7U0H - chains 1 and L of the 49 polymer chains in the assembly; structure by electron microscopy, 2.76 A resolution.

== Chain 1 ==
Molecule: 25S rRNA
From: Saccharomyces cerevisiae BY4741
Sequence (3396 nucleotides; row label = number of the first residue in the row):
     1 GUUUGACCUC AAAUCAGGUA GGAGUACCCG CUGAACUUAA GCAUAUCAAU AAGCGGAGGA
    61 AAAGAAACCA ACCGGGAUUG CCUUAGUAAC GGCGAGUGAA GCGGCAAAAG CUCAAAUUUG
   121 AAAUCUGGUA CCUUCGGUGC CCGAGUUGUA AUUUGGAGAG GGCAACUUUG GGGCCGUUCC
   181 UUGUCUAUGU UCCUUGGAAC AGGACGUCAU AGAGGGUGAG AAUCCCGUGU GGCGAGGAGU
   241 GCGGUUCUUU GUAAAGUGCC UUCGAAGAGU CGAGUUGUUU GGGAAUGCAG CUCUAAGUGG
   301 GUGGUAAAUU CCAUCUAAAG CUAAAUAUUG GCGAGAGACC GAUAGCGAAC AAGUACAGUG
   361 AUGGAAAGAU GAAAAGAACU UUGAAAAGAG AGUGAAAAAG UACGUGAAAU UGUUGAAAGG
   421 GAAGGGCAUU UGAUCAGACA UGGUGUUUUG UGCCCUCUGC UCCUUGUGGG UAGGGGAAUC
   481 UCGCAUUUCA CUGGGCCAGC AUCAGUUUUG GUGGCAGGAU AAAUCCAUAG GAAUGUAGCU
   541 UGCCUCGGUA AGUAUUAUAG CCUGUGGGAA UACUGCCAGC UGGGACUGAG GACUGCGACG
   601 UAAGUCAAGG AUGCUGGCAU AAUGGUUAUA UGCCGCCCGU CUUGAAACAC GGACCAAGGA
   661 GUCUAACGUC UAUGCGAGUG UUUGGGUGUA AAACCCAUAC GCGUAAUGAA AGUGAACGUA
   721 GGUUGGGGCC UCGCAAGAGG UGCACAAUCG ACCGAUCCUG AUGUCUUCGG AUGGAUUUGA
   781 GUAAGAGCAU AGCUGUUGGG ACCCGAAAGA UGGUGAACUA UGCCUGAAUA GGGUGAAGCC
   841 AGAGGAAACU CUGGUGGAGG CUCGUAGCGG UUCUGACGUG CAAAUCGAUC GUCGAAUUUG
   901 GGUAUAGGGG CGAAAGACUA AUCGAACCAU CUAGUAGCUG GUUCCUGCCG AAGUUUCCCU
   961 CAGGAUAGCA GAAGCUCGUA UCAGUUUUAU GAGGUAAAGC GAAUGAUUAG AGGUUCCGGG
  1021 GUCGAAAUGA CCUUGACCUA UUCUCAAACU UUAAAUAUGU AAGAAGUCCU UGUUACUUAA
  1081 UUGAACGUGG ACAUUUGAAU GAAGAGCUUU UAGUGGGCCA UUUUUGGUAA GCAGAACUGG
  1141 CGAUGCGGGA UGAACCGAAC GUAGAGUUAA GGUGCCGGAA UACACGCUCA UCAGACACCA
  1201 CAAAAGGUGU UAGUUCAUCU AGACAGCCGG ACGGUGGCCA UGGAAGUCGG AAUCCGCUAA
  1261 GGAGUGUGUA ACAACUCACC GGCCGAAUGA ACUAGCCCUG AAAAUGGAUG GCGCUCAAGC
  1321 GUGUUACCUA UACUCUACCG UCAGGGUUGA UAUGAUGCCC UGACGAGUAG GCAGGCGUGG
  1381 AGGUCAGUGA CGAAGCCUAG ACCGUAAGGU CGGGUCGAAC GGCCUCUAGU GCAGAUCUUG
  1441 GUGGUAGUAG CAAAUAUUCA AAUGAGAACU UUGAAGACUG AAGUGGGGAA AGGUUCCACG
  1501 UCAACAGCAG UUGGACGUGG GUUAGUCGAU CCUAAGAGAU GGGGAAGCUC CGUUUCAAAG
  1561 GCCUGAUUUU AUGCAGGCCA CCAUCGAAAG GGAAUCCGGU UAAGAUUCCG GAACCUGGAU
  1621 AUGGAUUCUU CACGGUAACG UAACUGAAUG UGGAGACGUC GGCGCGAGCC CUGGGAGGAG
  1681 UUAUCUUUUC UUCUUAACAG CUUAUCACCC CGGAAUUGGU UUAUCCGGAG AUGGGGUCUU
  1741 AUGGCUGGAA GAGGCCAGCA CCUUUGCUGG CUCCGGUGCG CUUGUGACGG CCCGUGAAAA
  1801 UCCACAGGAA GGAAUAGUUU UCAUGCCAGG UCGUACUGAU AACCGCAGCA GGUCUCCAAG
  1861 GUGAACAGCC UCUAGUUGAU AGAAUAAUGU AGAUAAGGGA AGUCGGCAAA AUAGAUCCGU
  1921 AACUUCGGGA UAAGGAUUGG CUCUAAGGGU CGGGUAGUGA GGGCCUUGGU CAGACGCAGC
  1981 GGGCGUGCUU GUGGACUGCU UGGUGGGGCU UGCUCUGCUA GGCGGACUAC UUGCGUGCCU
  2041 UGUUGUAGAC GGCCUUGGUA GGUCUCUUGU AGACCGUCGC UUGCUACAAU UAACGAUCAA
  2101 CUUAGAACUG GUACGGACAA GGGGAAUCUG ACUGUCUAAU UAAAACAUAG CAUUGCGAUG
  2161 GUCAGAAAGU GAUGUUGACG CAAUGUGAUU UCUGCCCAGU GCUCUGAAUG UCAAAGUGAA
  2221 GAAAUUCAAC CAAGCGCGGG UAAACGGCGG GAGUAACUAU GACUCUCUUA AGGUAGCCAA
  2281 AUGCCUCGUC AUCUAAUUAG UGACGCGCAU GAAUGGAUUA ACGAGAUUCC CACUGUCCCU
  2341 AUCUACUAUC UAGCGAAACC ACAGCCAAGG GAACGGGCUU GGCAGAAUCA GCGGGGAAAG
  2401 AAGACCCUGU UGAGCUUGAC UCUAGUUUGA CAUUGUGAAG AGACAUAGAG GGUGUAGAAU
  2461 AAGUGGGAGC UUCGGCGCCA GUGAAAUACC ACUACCUUUA UAGUUUCUUU ACUUAUUCAA
  2521 UGAAGCGGAG CUGGAAUUCA UUUUCCACGU UCUAGCAUUC AAGGUCCCAU UCGGGGCUGA
  2581 UCCGGGUUGA AGACAUUGUC AGGUGGGGAG UUUGGCUGGG GCGGCACAUC UGUUAAACGA
  2641 UAACGCAGAU GUCCUAAGGG GGGCUCAUGG AGAACAGAAA UCUCCAGUAG AACAAAAGGG
  2701 UAAAAGCCCC CUUGAUUUUG AUUUUCAGUG UGAAUACAAA CCAUGAAAGU GUGGCCUAUC
  2761 GAUCCUUUAG UCCCUCGGAA UUUGAGGCUA GAGGUGCCAG AAAAGUUACC ACAGGGAUAA
  2821 CUGGCUUGUG GCAGUCAAGC GUUCAUAGCG ACAUUGCUUU UUGAUUCUUC GAUGUCGGCU
  2881 CUUCCUAUCA UACCGAAGCA GAAUUCGGUA AGCGUUGGAU UGUUCACCCA CUAAUAGGGA
  2941 ACGUGAGCUG GGUUUAGACC GUCGUGAGAC AGGUUAGUUU UACCCUACUG AUGAAUGUUA
  3001 CCGCAAUAGU AAUUGAACUU AGUACGAGAG GAACAGUUCA UUCGGAUAAU UGGUUUUUGC
  3061 GGCUGUCUGA UCAGGCAUUG CCGCGAAGCU ACCAUCCGCU GGAUUAUGGC UGAACGCCUC
  3121 UAAGUCAGAA UCCAUGCUAG AACGCGGUGA UUUCUUUGCU CCACACAAUA UAGAUGGAUA
  3181 CGAAUAAGGC GUCCUUGUGG CGUCGCUGAA CCAUAGCAGG CUAGCAACGG UGCACUUGGC
  3241 GGAAAGGCCU UGGGUGCUUG CUGGCGAAUU GCAAUGUCAU UUUGCGUGGG GAUAAAUCAU
  3301 UUGUAUACGA CUUAGAUGUA CAACGGGGUA UUGUAAGCAG UAGAGUAGCC UUGUUGUUAC
  3361 GAUCUGCUGA GAUUAAGCCU UUGUUGUCUG AUUUGU
Not modelled in the structure: 1004-1046, 1063-1097, 1350-1353, 1977-2045, 2060-2075, 2193-2315, 2397-2404, 2418-2766, 2792-2802, 2867-2870, 2942-2946, 2951-2956, 2981

== Chain L ==
Protein: 60S ribosomal protein L13-A
From: Saccharomyces cerevisiae BY4741
UniProt: Q12690 (RL13A_YEAST); numbering as in UniProt (aligned over 1-199)
Chain sequence (199 residues; row label = number of the first residue in the row):
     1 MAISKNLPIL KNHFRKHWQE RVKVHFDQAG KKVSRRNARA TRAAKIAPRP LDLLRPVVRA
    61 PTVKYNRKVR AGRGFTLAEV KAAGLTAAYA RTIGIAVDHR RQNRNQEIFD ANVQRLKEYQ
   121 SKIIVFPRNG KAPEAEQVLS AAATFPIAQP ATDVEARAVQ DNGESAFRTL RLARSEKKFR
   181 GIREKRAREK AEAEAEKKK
Not modelled in the structure: 1-12, 195-199

== Interface between chain 1 and chain L ==
Contacting residue pairs (109; chain 1 residue first):
  U37(1) with His-17(L), hydrogen bond to the base
  U38(1) with Arg-15(L), sugar contact; His-17(L), sugar contact
  U46(1) with His-17(L), hydrogen bond to the sugar; Trp-18(L), sugar contact
  C47(1) with His-17(L), sugar contact; Trp-18(L), sugar contact
  A65(1) with Arg-73(L), base contact; Arg-100(L), hydrogen bond to the phosphate
  A66(1) with His-99(L), salt bridge to the phosphate; Arg-100(L), salt bridge to the phosphate
  A71(1) with Thr-62(L), phosphate contact
  C72(1) with Pro-61(L), base contact; Thr-62(L), hydrogen bond to the base; Val-63(L), sugar contact; Asn-66(L), hydrogen bond to the phosphate
  C73(1) with Arg-59(L), hydrogen bond to the base; Asn-66(L), hydrogen bond to the base; Arg-67(L), base contact; Asn-105(L), base contact
  G74(1) with Arg-59(L), hydrogen bond to the sugar; Ala-60(L), sugar contact; Pro-61(L), sugar contact; Arg-104(L), salt bridge to the phosphate; Asn-105(L), phosphate contact
  G75(1) with Val-58(L), sugar contact; Arg-59(L), phosphate contact; Arg-70(L), hydrogen bond to the sugar; Gln-102(L), phosphate contact
  G76(1) with Arg-70(L), salt bridge to the phosphate; Gly-72(L), phosphate contact; Arg-73(L), hydrogen bond to the phosphate; Asp-98(L), hydrogen bond to the sugar; Arg-100(L), hydrogen bond to the sugar; Arg-101(L), base contact; Gln-102(L), base contact
  A77(1) with Arg-73(L), salt bridge to the phosphate; Arg-100(L), sugar contact
  A95(1) with His-13(L), hydrogen bond to the base
  G96(1) with Phe-14(L), hydrogen bond to the sugar
  U97(1) with Phe-14(L), sugar contact; Lys-16(L), phosphate contact
  C102(1) with Pro-61(L), sugar contact; Thr-62(L), hydrogen bond to the sugar; Tyr-65(L), base contact
  G103(1) with Ala-60(L), phosphate contact; Pro-61(L), phosphate contact; Tyr-65(L), sugar contact; Arg-70(L), salt bridge to the phosphate
  G104(1) with Arg-70(L), phosphate contact
  A106(1) with Arg-35(L), sugar contact; Arg-39(L), phosphate contact
  A107(1) with Arg-39(L), salt bridge to the phosphate
  A108(1) with Arg-42(L), salt bridge to the phosphate; Arg-55(L), hydrogen bond to the base; Arg-73(L), base contact
  A109(1) with Arg-42(L), salt bridge to the phosphate; Leu-53(L), phosphate contact; Arg-73(L), phosphate contact
  G110(1) with Arg-73(L), salt bridge to the phosphate; Arg-91(L), sugar contact
  G156(1) with Leu-77(L), phosphate contact; Arg-91(L), base contact; His-99(L), stacking on the base
  U168(1) with Arg-128(L), hydrogen bond to the sugar
  U169(1) with Arg-128(L), sugar contact
  G244(1) with Lys-131(L), phosphate contact
  U257(1) with Thr-86(L), sugar contact
  U326(1) with Lys-31(L), salt bridge to the phosphate
  A327(1) with Lys-23(L), salt bridge to the phosphate; Lys-31(L), salt bridge to the phosphate
  U682(1) with Gln-28(L), hydrogen bond to the sugar
  U683(1) with Gln-28(L), hydrogen bond to the phosphate
  G684(1) with Gln-28(L), hydrogen bond to the phosphate; Arg-35(L), salt bridge to the phosphate
  G685(1) with Lys-32(L), phosphate contact; Arg-35(L), salt bridge to the phosphate; Arg-39(L), salt bridge to the phosphate
  G686(1) with Lys-32(L), hydrogen bond to the base; Arg-36(L), salt bridge to the phosphate; Arg-39(L), salt bridge to the phosphate
  U687(1) with Lys-32(L), hydrogen bond to the base; Arg-36(L), salt bridge to the phosphate
  A691(1) with Phe-26(L), base contact; Ala-29(L), phosphate contact
  A699(1) with Tyr-65(L), phosphate contact; Lys-68(L), salt bridge to the phosphate
  C700(1) with Tyr-65(L), hydrogen bond to the phosphate
  G712(1) with Arg-171(L), hydrogen bond to the phosphate; Arg-174(L), salt bridge to the phosphate
  U713(1) with Arg-171(L), salt bridge to the phosphate; Arg-174(L), salt bridge to the phosphate
  G714(1) with Phe-167(L), phosphate contact
  U767(1) with Arg-186(L), salt bridge to the phosphate
  C768(1) with Ser-175(L), hydrogen bond to the sugar; Phe-179(L), sugar contact; Arg-183(L), hydrogen bond to the sugar
  G769(1) with Arg-168(L), hydrogen bond to the sugar; Ser-175(L), hydrogen bond to the phosphate; Lys-178(L), salt bridge to the phosphate
  G770(1) with Arg-171(L), salt bridge to the phosphate
  G798(1) with Arg-15(L), salt bridge to the phosphate; Lys-16(L), hydrogen bond to the sugar
  G799(1) with Arg-15(L), salt bridge to the phosphate; His-17(L), phosphate contact; Trp-18(L), sugar contact; Gln-19(L), sugar contact
  G800(1) with Gln-19(L), phosphate contact
  A2780(1) with Lys-177(L), salt bridge to the phosphate
Also at the interface, not in a pair above, chain 1 (67 interface residues in all): A39, A70, G91, G98, C111, A157, G241, G256, C315, U328, G688, A690, A692, C765, C2774, U2781
Also at the interface, not in a pair above, chain L (61 interface residues in all): Val-33, Lys-45, Lys-64, Ala-71, Val-97, Asn-129, Gly-181

== Overview ==
67 residues of chain 1 face 61 of chain L across their interface; the contacts include 29 hydrogen bonds, 29
salt bridges and 1 aromatic stacking contact. Polar pairs include U37(1)/His-17(L), C72(1)/Thr-62(L) and
C73(1)/Arg-59(L).
Chain 1 is 25S rRNA and chain L is 60S ribosomal protein L13-A, both from Saccharomyces cerevisiae BY4741; the
structure, State NE1 nucleolar 60S ribosome biogenesis intermediate - Overall model, was determined by
electron microscopy, deposited together with 7NAD and 7R72.
